PDB entry 6VKK | X-ray diffraction, 2.10 A resolution | chain A

Chain A:
Molecule: Poly [ADP-ribose] polymerase 1
From: Homo sapiens
Notes: EC 2.4.2.30, 2.4.2.-; fragment: catalytic domain
UniProt: P09874 (PARP1_HUMAN); residue numbers follow UniProt; this construct covers 661-1011
Sequence (372 residues; row label = number of the first residue in the row):
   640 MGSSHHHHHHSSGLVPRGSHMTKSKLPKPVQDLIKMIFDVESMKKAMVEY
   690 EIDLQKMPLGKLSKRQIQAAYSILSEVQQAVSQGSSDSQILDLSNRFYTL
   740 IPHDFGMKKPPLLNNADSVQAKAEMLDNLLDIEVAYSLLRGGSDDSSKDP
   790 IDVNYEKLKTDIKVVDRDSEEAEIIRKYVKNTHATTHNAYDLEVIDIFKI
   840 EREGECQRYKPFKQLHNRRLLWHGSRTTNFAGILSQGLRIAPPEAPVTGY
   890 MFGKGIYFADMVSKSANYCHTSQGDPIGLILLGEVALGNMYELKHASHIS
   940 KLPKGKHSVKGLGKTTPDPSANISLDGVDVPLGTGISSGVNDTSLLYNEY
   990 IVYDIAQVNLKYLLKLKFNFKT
Disordered / not traced: 640-661, 781-785
Sequence notes: initiating methionine (640); expression tag (641-660); variant A762 (Val in P09874)
Residues lining bound ligands: Rucaparib (RPB): Q759, E763, D766, W861, H862, G863, T887, G888, Y889, Y896, F897, A898, K903, S904, Y907, N987, E988
Curated features (UniProtKB/Swiss-Prot):
  - active site: E988 (For poly [ADP-ribose] polymerase activity)
  - binding site (NAD(+)): H862 to S864, G871, R878, S904
  - modified residue (Phosphoserine): S782, S786
  - cross-link: K748 (Glycyl lysine isopeptide (Lys-Gly) (interchain with G-Cter in SUMO1))

Overview:
Ligands of chain A: Rucaparib. UniProt lists active-site residue E988 and 6 NAD+-binding residues.
Chain A is Poly [ADP-ribose] polymerase 1 (Homo sapiens); the structure, Crystal Structure of human PARP-1 CAT
domain bound to inhibitor rucaparib, was determined by X-ray diffraction, deposited together with 6VKO, 6VKQ
and 6NTU.
